Entry 2B5T (X-ray diffraction, 2.10 A resolution); this record covers chains A and B of the 5 polymer chains in the assembly.

== Chain A ==
Name: Thrombin
Organism: Homo sapiens
Notes: fragment: thrombin light chain
Reference sequence: P00734 (THRB_HUMAN); residues 1-14 here correspond to UniProt positions 336-349 (UniProt number = residue number + 335)
Chain sequence (49 residues; numbered 1 to 15 plus 34 insertion-coded residues; the number before each row is that of its first residue; a row labelled like 14A-14M holds insertion residues (14A, then the next letters in order)):
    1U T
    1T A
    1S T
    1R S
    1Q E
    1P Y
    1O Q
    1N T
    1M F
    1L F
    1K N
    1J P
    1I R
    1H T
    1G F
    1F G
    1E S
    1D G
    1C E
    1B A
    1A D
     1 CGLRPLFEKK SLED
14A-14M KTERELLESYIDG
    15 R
Disordered / not traced: 1U, 1T
Swiss-Prot annotation at these positions:
  - site: Arg15 (Cleavage)

== Chain B ==
Name: Thrombin
Organism: Homo sapiens
Notes: EC 3.4.21.5; fragment: thrombin heavy chain, serine protease
Reference sequence: P00734 (THRB_HUMAN); the construct lacks a stretch of the UniProt sequence and is renumbered around it, so the offset changes along the chain: 16-36 = UniProt 364-384; 37-60 = UniProt 386-409; 61-77 = UniProt 419-435; 78-97 = UniProt 437-456; 7 more segments
Chain sequence (259 residues; row label = number of the first residue in the row; note: 3 numbers in that range are skipped by the numbering (no residue carries them; nothing is unmodelled there); a row labelled like 60A-60I holds insertion residues (60A, then the next letters in order)):
    16 IVEGSDAEIG MSPWQVMLFR K
   36A S
    37 PQELLCGASL ISDRWVLTAA HCLL
60A-60I YPPWDKNFT
    61 ENDLLVRIGK HSRTRYE
   77A R
    78 NIEKISMLEK IYIHPRYNWR
   97A E
    98 NLDRDIALMK LKKPVAFSDY IHPVCLPDRE TA
129A-129C ASL
   130 LQAGYKGRVT GWGNLKET
147A-147G WTANVGK
   150 GQPSVLQVVN LPIVERPVCK DSTRIRITDN MFCAG
  184A Y
   185 KP
186A-186D DEGK
   187 RGDACEGDAG GPFVMKSP
204A-204B FN
   205 NRWYQMGIVS WGE
   219 GCD
  221A R
   222 DGKYGFYTHV FRLKKWIQKV IDQFGE
Disordered / not traced: 147A-147G
Disulfides: Cys42-Cys58, Cys168-Cys182, Cys191-Cys220
Covalent attachments: N-acetylglucosamine (NAG) linked to Asn60G
Differences from the reference sequence: engineered mutation Ala195 (Ser568 in P00734)
Swiss-Prot annotation at these positions:
  - region: Ala183 to Val200 (High affinity receptor-binding region which is also known as the TP508 peptide)
  - active site (Charge relay system): His57, Asp102
  - glycosylation: Asn60G (N-linked (GlcNAc...) (complex) asparagine)

== How chain A and chain B interact ==
Pairs across the interface (89; chain A residue first):
  Cys1(A) - Pro120(B)
  Cys1(A) - Val121(B)
  Cys1(A) - Cys122(B)  disulfide
  Cys1(A) - Arg206(B)  hydrogen bond (backbone-side chain)
  Asp1A(A) - His119(B)  salt bridge
  Asp1A(A) - Arg206(B)
  Ala1B(A) - Arg206(B)  hydrogen bond (backbone-side chain)
  Gly1D(A) - Phe114(B)
  Gly1D(A) - Pro120(B)
  Ser1E(A) - Ser48(B)
  Ser1E(A) - Asp49(B)  hydrogen bond
  Ser1E(A) - Phe114(B)
  Gly1F(A) - Asp49(B)
  Gly1F(A) - Arg50(B)
  Phe1G(A) - Ile47(B)
  Phe1G(A) - Ser48(B)  hydrogen bond (backbone-side chain)
  Phe1G(A) - Arg50(B)
  Phe1G(A) - Trp51(B)
  Phe1G(A) - Ile242(B)  hydrophobic
  Thr1H(A) - Arg50(B)
  Thr1H(A) - Trp51(B)  hydrogen bond (backbone-side chain)
  Thr1H(A) - Ile242(B)  hydrogen bond (side chain-backbone)
  Thr1H(A) - Asp243(B)
  Thr1H(A) - Gly246(B)
  Thr1H(A) - Glu247(B)
  Arg1I(A) - Arg50(B)  hydrogen bond (backbone-side chain)
  Arg1I(A) - Glu247(B)  salt bridge
  Phe1L(A) - Leu123(B)  hydrophobic
  Phe1M(A) - Lys235(B)
  Phe1M(A) - Gln239(B)
  Tyr1P(A) - Arg206(B)
  Tyr1P(A) - Tyr208(B)
  Glu1Q(A) - Phe204A(B)
  Glu1Q(A) - Asn204B(B)
  Ser1R(A) - Asn204B(B)  hydrogen bond (side chain-backbone)
  Ser1R(A) - Arg206(B)  hydrogen bond
  Gly2(A) - Pro120(B)  hydrogen bond (backbone-backbone)
  Gly2(A) - Cys122(B)  hydrogen bond (backbone-side chain)
  Gly2(A) - Arg206(B)
  Gly2(A) - Trp207(B)  hydrogen bond (backbone-backbone)
  Leu3(A) - His119(B)  hydrogen bond (backbone-side chain)
  Leu3(A) - Asn205(B)
  Leu3(A) - Arg206(B)
  Arg4(A) - Gly25(B)
  Arg4(A) - Met26(B)  hydrogen bond (side chain-backbone)
  Arg4(A) - Pro28(B)
  Arg4(A) - Trp29(B)
  Arg4(A) - Arg137(B)
  Arg4(A) - Trp207(B)
  Pro5(A) - Ser115(B)
  Pro5(A) - Asp116(B)
  Leu6(A) - Ile24(B)
  Leu6(A) - Asp116(B)
  Phe7(A) - Glu23(B)
  Phe7(A) - Ile24(B)
  Phe7(A) - Gly25(B)
  Phe7(A) - Met26(B)
  Glu8(A) - Lys202(B)  salt bridge
  Glu8(A) - Asn205(B)
  Glu8(A) - Trp207(B)  hydrogen bond
  Asp14(A) - Glu23(B)
  Asp14(A) - Met26(B)
  Asp14(A) - Arg137(B)  salt bridge
  Asp14(A) - Trp207(B)
  Lys14A(A) - Ser20(B)  hydrogen bond
  Lys14A(A) - Asp21(B)  hydrogen bond (side chain-backbone)
  Lys14A(A) - Glu23(B)  hydrogen bond (backbone-side chain)
  Lys14A(A) - Met26(B)
  Thr14B(A) - Arg137(B)  hydrogen bond
  Thr14B(A) - Asn159(B)  hydrogen bond
  Glu14C(A) - Arg137(B)
  Glu14C(A) - Lys202(B)  salt bridge
  Glu14E(A) - Lys135(B)  salt bridge
  Glu14E(A) - Asn159(B)  hydrogen bond
  Glu14E(A) - Tyr184A(B)  hydrogen bond
  Glu14E(A) - Lys186D(B)  salt bridge
  Leu14F(A) - Lys135(B)
  Leu14F(A) - Gly136(B)
  Leu14F(A) - Asn159(B)
  Leu14F(A) - Trp207(B)  hydrophobic
  Leu14G(A) - Lys202(B)
  Ser14I(A) - Gly133(B)
  Ser14I(A) - Tyr134(B)
  Ser14I(A) - Lys135(B)  hydrogen bond (side chain-backbone)
  Tyr14J(A) - Leu129C(B)
  Tyr14J(A) - Tyr134(B)  hydrophobic
  Tyr14J(A) - Lys202(B)  hydrogen bond (side chain-backbone)
  Tyr14J(A) - Pro204(B)
  Asp14L(A) - Tyr134(B)  hydrogen bond
Also at the interface, not in a pair above, chain A (33 interface residues in all): Glu1C, Pro1J
Also at the interface, not in a pair above, chain B (47 interface residues in all): Val157, Met201, Ile238
Cross-chain cystine bridges: Cys1(A)-Cys122(B)

== In short ==
33 residues of chain A and 47 residues of chain B are in contact; the contacts include 1 disulfide bond, 25
hydrogen bonds and 7 salt bridges. Polar contacts include Asp1A(A)-His119(B), Arg1I(A)-Glu247(B) and
Glu8(A)-Lys202(B). N-acetylglucosamine is covalently linked to Asn60G(B).
Here chain A is Thrombin and chain B is Thrombin, both from Homo sapiens. Entry 2B5T (2.1 Angstrom structure
of a nonproductive complex between antithrombin, synthetic heparin mimetic SR123781 and two S195A ...) was
determined by X-ray diffraction together with 2BEH and 1T1F from the same study.
